6ZJN - chains 3 and 5 of the 15 polymer chains in the assembly; structure by electron microscopy, 6.10 A resolution (low resolution: residue-level contacts below are approximate; hydrogen-bond / salt-bridge calls are withheld).

== Chain 3 ==
Protein: NADH-quinone oxidoreductase subunit 3
Source organism: Thermus thermophilus
Notes: EC 7.1.1.-
Reference sequence: Q56223 (NQO3_THET8); residue numbers follow UniProt; this construct covers 1-783
Chain sequence (783 residues; numbered 1 to 783; the number before each row is that of its first residue):
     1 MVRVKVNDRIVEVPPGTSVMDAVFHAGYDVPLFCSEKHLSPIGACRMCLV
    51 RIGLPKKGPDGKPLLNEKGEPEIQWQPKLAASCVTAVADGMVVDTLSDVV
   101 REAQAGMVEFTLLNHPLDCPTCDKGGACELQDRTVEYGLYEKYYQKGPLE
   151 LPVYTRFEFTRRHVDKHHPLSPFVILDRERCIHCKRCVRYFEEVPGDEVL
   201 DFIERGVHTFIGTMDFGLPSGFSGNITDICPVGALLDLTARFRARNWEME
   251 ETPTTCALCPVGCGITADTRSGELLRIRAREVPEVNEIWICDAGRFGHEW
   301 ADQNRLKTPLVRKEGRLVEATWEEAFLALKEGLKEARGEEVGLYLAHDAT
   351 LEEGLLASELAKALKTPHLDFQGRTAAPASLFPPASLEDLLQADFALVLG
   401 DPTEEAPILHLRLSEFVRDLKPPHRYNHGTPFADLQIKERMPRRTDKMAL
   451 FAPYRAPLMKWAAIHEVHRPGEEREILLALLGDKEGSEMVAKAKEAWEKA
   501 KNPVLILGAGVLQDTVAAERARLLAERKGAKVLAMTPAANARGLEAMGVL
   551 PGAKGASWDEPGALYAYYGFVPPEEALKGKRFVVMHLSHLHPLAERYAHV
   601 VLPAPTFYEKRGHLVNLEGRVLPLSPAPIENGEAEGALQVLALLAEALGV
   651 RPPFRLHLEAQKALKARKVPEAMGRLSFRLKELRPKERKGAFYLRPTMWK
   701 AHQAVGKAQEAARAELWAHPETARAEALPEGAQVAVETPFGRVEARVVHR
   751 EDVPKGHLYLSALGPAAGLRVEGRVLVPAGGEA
Unresolved in the structure: 56-73, 144-148, 778-783
Ligand contacts:
  - 2Fe-2S cluster (FES): Phe-33, Cys-34, Ser-35, Ile-42, Gly-43, Ala-44, Cys-45, Arg-46, Met-47, Cys-48, Ala-81, Cys-83
  - 4Fe-4S cluster (SF4), molecule 1: Leu-117, Asp-118, Cys-119, Cys-122, Gly-125, Cys-128, Gln-131, Arg-180, Val-232, Gly-233
  - 4Fe-4S cluster (SF4), molecule 2: Cys-181, Ile-182, His-183, Cys-184, Cys-187, Ile-226, Cys-230, Pro-231, Ala-234, Leu-235
  - 4Fe-4S cluster (SF4), molecule 3: Cys-256, Leu-258, Cys-259, Val-261, Gly-262, Cys-263, Ile-290, Cys-291, Gly-294, Pro-407, Ile-408
Swiss-Prot annotation at these positions:
  - binding site ([2Fe-2S] cluster): Cys-34, Cys-45, Cys-48, Cys-83
  - binding site ([4Fe-4S] cluster): His-115, Cys-119, Cys-122, Cys-128, Cys-181, Cys-184, Cys-187, Cys-230, Cys-256, Cys-259, Cys-263, Cys-291
  - mutagenesis: Cys-256 (C256A: Decreases amount and stability of iron-sulfur center 4), Cys-259 (C259A: Decreases amount and stability of iron-sulfur center 4), Cys-263 (C263A: Decreases amount and stability of iron-sulfur center 4), Cys-291 (C291A: Decreases amount and stability of iron-sulfur center 4)

== Chain 5 ==
Protein: NADH-quinone oxidoreductase subunit 5
Source organism: Thermus thermophilus
Notes: EC 7.1.1.-
Reference sequence: Q56219 (NQO5_THET8); residues 1-207 here = UniProt positions 1-207
Chain sequence (207 residues; numbered 1 to 207; the number before each row is that of its first residue):
     1 MRLERVLEEARAKGYPIEDNGLGNLWVVLPRERFKEEMAHYKAMGFNFLA
    51 DIVGLDYLTYPDPRPERFAVVYELVSLPGWKDGDGSRFFVRVYVPEEDPR
   101 LPTVTDLWGSANFLEREVYDLFGIVFEGHPDLRKILTPEDLEGHPLRKDY
   151 PLGETPTLFREGRYIIPAEFRAALTGKDPGLTFYKGGSRKGYRSLWADLK
   201 KAREVKG
Unresolved in the structure: 197-207

== Chain 3 / chain 5 interface ==
Residue-residue contacts (9; chain 3 residue first):
  Asp-29(3) / Gly-186(5)
  Val-135(3) / Ser-188(5)
  Glu-136(3) / Gly-187(5)
  Glu-136(3) / Ser-188(5)
  Tyr-143(3) / Leu-195(5)
  Trp-247(3) / Glu-169(5)
  Trp-247(3) / Phe-170(5)
  Glu-248(3) / Glu-169(5)
  Met-249(3) / Glu-169(5)

== Overview ==
The interface between chain 3 and chain 5 involves 7 residues on one side and 6 on the other. Ligands of chain
3: 3 copies of 4Fe-4S cluster and 2Fe-2S cluster.
Here chain 3 is NADH-quinone oxidoreductase subunit 3 and chain 5 is NADH-quinone oxidoreductase subunit 5,
both from Thermus thermophilus. Entry 6ZJN (Respiratory complex I from Thermus thermophilus, NADH dataset,
minor state) was determined by electron microscopy, deposited together with 6I0D, 6I1P, 6Q8O, 6Q8W, 6Q8X, 6Y11
and 3 further entries.
